3K0C - chains B and C of the 6 polymer chains in the assembly; structure by X-ray diffraction, 3.30 A resolution.

# Chain B
Molecule: Circadian clock protein kinase KaiC
Organism: Synechococcus elongatus PCC 7942
Notes: EC 2.7.11.1
UniProt: Q79PF4 (KAIC_SYNE7); residue numbers follow UniProt; this construct covers 1-519
Amino-acid sequence (519 residues; numbered 1 to 519; the number before each row is that of its first residue):
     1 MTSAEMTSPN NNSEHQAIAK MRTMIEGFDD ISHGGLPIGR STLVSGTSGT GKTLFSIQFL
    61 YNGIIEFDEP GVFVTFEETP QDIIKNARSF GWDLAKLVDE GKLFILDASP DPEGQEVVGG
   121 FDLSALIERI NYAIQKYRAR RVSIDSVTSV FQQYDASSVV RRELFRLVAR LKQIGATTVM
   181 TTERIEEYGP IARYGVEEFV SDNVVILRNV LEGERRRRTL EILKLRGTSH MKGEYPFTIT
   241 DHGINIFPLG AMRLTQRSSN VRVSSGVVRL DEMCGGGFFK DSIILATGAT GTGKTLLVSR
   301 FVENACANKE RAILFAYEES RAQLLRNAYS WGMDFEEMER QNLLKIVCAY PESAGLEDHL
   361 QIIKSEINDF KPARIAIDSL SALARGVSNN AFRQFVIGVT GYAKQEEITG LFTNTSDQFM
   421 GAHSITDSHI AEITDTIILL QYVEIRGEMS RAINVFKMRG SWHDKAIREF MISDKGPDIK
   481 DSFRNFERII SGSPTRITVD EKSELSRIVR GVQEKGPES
Not modelled in the structure: 1-13, 505-519
Modified / non-standard residues: Thr426 (phosphothreonine; TPO)
Differences from the reference sequence: engineered mutation Ala431 (Ser in Q79PF4), Glu432 (Thr in Q79PF4)
Ion coordination: Mg2+ site 1: Thr53, Asp145 (together with ATP); Mg2+ site 2: Thr295 (together with ATP)
Ligand contacts:
  - ATP (adenosine-5'-triphosphate), molecule 1: Ser48, Gly49, Thr50, Gly51, Lys52, Thr53, Leu54, Glu78, Ser89, Phe90, Arg218, Ile239, Thr240, Asp241
  - ATP, molecule 2: Phe199, Leu223, Lys224, Leu225, Arg226, Gly227, Thr228, Ser229, His230, Lys232
  - ATP, molecule 3: Thr290, Gly291, Thr292, Gly293, Lys294, Thr295, Leu296, Glu318, Ser330, Trp331, Arg451, Ile472, Ser473, Asp474
  - ATP, molecule 4: Glu432, Phe456, Lys457, Met458, Arg459, Gly460, Ser461, Trp462, His463, Lys465
Curated features (UniProtKB/Swiss-Prot):
  - region: Gln115 to Asp122 (B-loop, required to bind KaiB and SasA), Pro248 to Asn260 (Linker), Arg488 to Ile497 (A-loop, interacts with KaiA)
  - active site: Glu77 (Proton acceptor in CI (KaiC 1)), Glu318 (Proton acceptor in CII (KaiC 2))
  - binding site (ATP): Gly49, Thr50, Gly51, Lys52, Thr53, Leu54, Ser89, Lys224, Leu225, Arg226, Thr228, His230, Thr240, Asp241, Thr290, Gly291, Thr292, Gly293, Lys294, Thr295 and 9 more in UniProt
  - binding site (Mg(2+)): Thr53, Thr295, Glu318
Reported in the primary citation:
  - post-translational modification sites: Thr426
  - mutagenesis - E318A: abolished catalytic activity
  - mutagenesis - I430A (Tm change 3 degC): decreased stability
  - mutagenesis - R385A: increased catalytic activity

# Chain C
Molecule: Circadian clock protein kinase KaiC
Organism: Synechococcus elongatus PCC 7942
Notes: EC 2.7.11.1
UniProt: Q79PF4 (KAIC_SYNE7); numbering as in UniProt (aligned over 1-519)
Amino-acid sequence (519 residues; row label = number of the first residue in the row):
     1 MTSAEMTSPN NNSEHQAIAK MRTMIEGFDD ISHGGLPIGR STLVSGTSGT GKTLFSIQFL
    61 YNGIIEFDEP GVFVTFEETP QDIIKNARSF GWDLAKLVDE GKLFILDASP DPEGQEVVGG
   121 FDLSALIERI NYAIQKYRAR RVSIDSVTSV FQQYDASSVV RRELFRLVAR LKQIGATTVM
   181 TTERIEEYGP IARYGVEEFV SDNVVILRNV LEGERRRRTL EILKLRGTSH MKGEYPFTIT
   241 DHGINIFPLG AMRLTQRSSN VRVSSGVVRL DEMCGGGFFK DSIILATGAT GTGKTLLVSR
   301 FVENACANKE RAILFAYEES RAQLLRNAYS WGMDFEEMER QNLLKIVCAY PESAGLEDHL
   361 QIIKSEINDF KPARIAIDSL SALARGVSNN AFRQFVIGVT GYAKQEEITG LFTNTSDQFM
   421 GAHSITDSHI AEITDTIILL QYVEIRGEMS RAINVFKMRG SWHDKAIREF MISDKGPDIK
   481 DSFRNFERII SGSPTRITVD EKSELSRIVR GVQEKGPES
Not modelled in the structure: 1-13, 502-519
Differences from the reference sequence: engineered mutation Ala431 (Ser in Q79PF4), Glu432 (Thr in Q79PF4)
Ion coordination: Mg2+ site 1: Thr53 (together with ATP); Mg2+ site 2: Thr295 (together with ATP)
Ligand contacts:
  - ATP (adenosine-5'-triphosphate), molecule 1: Ser48, Gly49, Thr50, Gly51, Lys52, Thr53, Leu54, Glu78, Ser89, Phe90, Arg218, Ile239, Thr240, Asp241
  - ATP, molecule 2: Phe199, Leu223, Lys224, Leu225, Arg226, Gly227, Thr228, Ser229, His230, Lys232
  - ATP, molecule 3: Thr290, Gly291, Thr292, Gly293, Lys294, Thr295, Leu296, Glu318, Ser330, Trp331, Arg451, Ile472, Ser473, Asp474
  - ATP, molecule 4: Glu432, Phe456, Lys457, Met458, Arg459, Gly460, Ser461, Trp462, His463, Lys465
Curated features (UniProtKB/Swiss-Prot):
  - region: Gln115 to Asp122 (B-loop, required to bind KaiB and SasA), Pro248 to Asn260 (Linker), Arg488 to Ile497 (A-loop, interacts with KaiA)
  - active site: Glu77 (Proton acceptor in CI (KaiC 1)), Glu318 (Proton acceptor in CII (KaiC 2))
  - binding site (ATP): Gly49, Thr50, Gly51, Lys52, Thr53, Leu54, Ser89, Lys224, Leu225, Arg226, Thr228, His230, Thr240, Asp241, Thr290, Gly291, Thr292, Gly293, Lys294, Thr295 and 9 more in UniProt
  - binding site (Mg(2+)): Thr53, Thr295, Glu318

# Chain B / chain C interface
Pairs across the interface (125):
  Ser48(B) - Phe199(C)
  Ser48(B) - Leu223(C)
  Ser48(B) - Lys224(C)  hydrogen bond
  Gly49(B) - Lys224(C)
  Glu77(B) - Arg161(C)  salt bridge
  Glu77(B) - Phe165(C)
  Glu78(B) - Arg226(C)  salt bridge
  Asp82(B) - Arg40(C)  salt bridge
  Asp82(B) - Lys172(C)
  Lys85(B) - Glu14(C)
  Lys85(B) - Ala17(C)
  Lys85(B) - Ile18(C)
  Asn86(B) - Ile18(C)
  Asn86(B) - Arg40(C)  hydrogen bond
  Asn86(B) - Arg226(C)
  Asn86(B) - Gly227(C)
  Arg88(B) - Glu14(C)  hydrogen bond (side chain-backbone)
  Arg88(B) - His15(C)
  Arg88(B) - Gln16(C)
  Ser89(B) - Gly227(C)  hydrogen bond (side chain-backbone)
  Pro110(B) - Phe165(C)
  Pro112(B) - Arg166(C)
  Pro112(B) - Arg170(C)
  Pro112(B) - Gln173(C)
  Glu116(B) - Arg162(C)  salt bridge
  Ser149(B) - Arg161(C)
  Gln152(B) - Ser157(C)  hydrogen bond
  Gln152(B) - Ser158(C)
  Gln152(B) - Arg161(C)
  Gln152(B) - Val196(C)
  Gln153(B) - Ser158(C)  hydrogen bond (backbone-side chain)
  Tyr154(B) - Ser158(C)
  Glu183(B) - Arg161(C)  salt bridge
  Glu183(B) - Phe199(C)
  Arg184(B) - Phe199(C)
  Arg193(B) - Gly195(C)  hydrogen bond (side chain-backbone)
  Arg193(B) - Val196(C)
  Asn209(B) - Leu223(C)
  Leu211(B) - Tyr188(C)  hydrophobic
  Leu211(B) - Arg208(C)
  Leu211(B) - Glu234(C)
  Glu214(B) - Arg217(C)  salt bridge
  Glu214(B) - Thr219(C)
  Glu214(B) - Gly233(C)
  Glu214(B) - Glu234(C)  hydrogen bond (backbone-backbone)
  Arg215(B) - Lys232(C)
  Arg215(B) - Glu234(C)  hydrogen bond (side chain-backbone)
  Arg215(B) - Tyr235(C)  hydrogen bond
  Arg216(B) - Arg208(C)
  Arg216(B) - Glu221(C)  salt bridge
  Arg216(B) - Gly233(C)
  Arg218(B) - Lys232(C)
  Thr290(B) - Ile425(C)
  Thr290(B) - Ala431(C)
  Thr290(B) - Phe456(C)
  Thr290(B) - Lys457(C)  hydrogen bond
  Gly291(B) - Lys457(C)
  Tyr317(B) - Leu254(C)
  Glu318(B) - Glu432(C)
  Glu319(B) - Leu254(C)
  Ser320(B) - Leu254(C)
  Ser320(B) - Gln256(C)
  Arg321(B) - Leu254(C)
  Arg321(B) - Thr255(C)
  Ala322(B) - Gln256(C)
  Ala322(B) - Ser258(C)
  Gln323(B) - Ser258(C)
  Gln323(B) - Lys404(C)
  Gln323(B) - Asp435(C)  hydrogen bond
  Gln323(B) - Arg459(C)
  Arg326(B) - Ser258(C)  hydrogen bond
  Arg326(B) - Ser259(C)  hydrogen bond (side chain-backbone)
  Arg326(B) - Asn260(C)
  Arg326(B) - Asp281(C)
  Asn327(B) - Arg459(C)
  Asn327(B) - Gly460(C)
  Cys348(B) - Leu254(C)
  Ala349(B) - Leu254(C)
  Tyr350(B) - Met252(C)
  Tyr350(B) - Leu254(C)
  Tyr350(B) - Gln256(C)  hydrogen bond
  Tyr350(B) - Ile397(C)  hydrophobic
  Tyr350(B) - Gly401(C)
  Glu352(B) - Gly250(C)
  Glu352(B) - Ile397(C)
  Ser353(B) - Gly250(C)
  Ser379(B) - Glu432(C)  hydrogen bond
  Ser381(B) - Glu432(C)  hydrogen bond
  Ala382(B) - Glu432(C)
  Arg385(B) - Arg393(C)
  Arg385(B) - Ile397(C)
  Arg385(B) - Ile433(C)
  Gly386(B) - Asn390(C)
  Gly386(B) - Arg393(C)
  Thr415(B) - Glu432(C)  hydrogen bond
  Asp417(B) - Ser424(C)
  Asp417(B) - His429(C)  salt bridge
  Gln418(B) - His423(C)
  Gln418(B) - Ser424(C)
  Phe419(B) - Ala422(C)
  Phe419(B) - His423(C)  hydrogen bond (backbone-backbone)
  Phe419(B) - Ser424(C)
  Phe419(B) - Ile425(C)  hydrophobic
  Phe419(B) - Phe456(C)  hydrophobic
  Met420(B) - His423(C)  hydrogen bond (backbone-side chain)
  Met420(B) - Ile490(C)  hydrophobic
  Tyr442(B) - Phe456(C)
  Glu444(B) - Phe486(C)
  Glu444(B) - Arg488(C)  hydrogen bond (side chain-backbone)
  Glu444(B) - Ile489(C)  hydrogen bond (side chain-backbone)
  Glu444(B) - Ile490(C)  hydrogen bond (side chain-backbone)
  Arg446(B) - Arg484(C)
  Gly447(B) - Ala466(C)
  Gly447(B) - Ile467(C)  hydrogen bond (backbone-backbone)
  Gly447(B) - Phe483(C)
  Gly447(B) - Ile489(C)
  Glu448(B) - Lys465(C)
  Met449(B) - Lys465(C)  hydrogen bond (backbone-backbone)
  Met449(B) - Ile467(C)  hydrophobic
  Met449(B) - Ile490(C)  hydrophobic
  Arg451(B) - Lys465(C)
  Ser493(B) - Arg488(C)
  Thr495(B) - Glu487(C)
  Arg496(B) - Glu487(C)  hydrogen bond (backbone-side chain)
  Thr498(B) - Val499(C)
Interface residues without a listed pair, chain B (72 interface residues in all): Gly46, Thr47, Lys52, Ser109, Glu113, Ile185, Ala316, Ser330, Arg488, Pro494
Interface residues without a listed pair, chain C (83 interface residues in all): Pro190, Tyr194, Glu198, Asp202, Val204, Ile206, Leu249, Arg257, Phe279, Gln394, Ile437, Asn454, His463, Ser482

# Summary
72 residues of chain B face 83 of chain C across their interface; the contacts include 26 hydrogen bonds and 8
salt bridges. Among the polar pairs are Glu77(B)-Arg161(C), Glu78(B)-Arg226(C) and Asp82(B)-Arg40(C). The
paper reports that E318A of chain B abolishes catalytic activity; a modification site at Thr426(B); 3
substitutions were tested in all.
Here chain B is Circadian clock protein kinase KaiC and chain C is Circadian clock protein kinase KaiC, both
from Synechococcus elongatus PCC 7942. Entry 3K0C (Crystal structure of the phosphorylation-site double mutant
S431A/T432E of the KaiC circadian clock protein) was determined by X-ray diffraction, deposited together with
3JZM, 3K09, 3K0A, 3K0E and 3K0F.
